5IXL - chain A; structure by X-ray diffraction, 1.55 A resolution.

# Chain A
Name: Endoribonuclease HigB
Organism: Proteus vulgaris
Notes: EC 3.1.-.-
UniProtKB: Q7A225 (HIGB_PROVU); numbering as in UniProt (aligned over 2-92)
Amino-acid sequence (118 residues; row label = number of the first residue in the row; numbering starts at 0):
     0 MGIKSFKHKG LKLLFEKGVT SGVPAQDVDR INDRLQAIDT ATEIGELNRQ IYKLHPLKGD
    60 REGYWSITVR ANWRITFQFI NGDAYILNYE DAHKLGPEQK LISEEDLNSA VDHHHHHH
Disordered / not traced: 0, 100-117
Differences from the reference sequence: initiating methionine (0); expression tag (1, 93-117); conflict A91 (Tyr in Q7A225)
What the authors report for this chain:
  - mutagenesis - N47A, R48A, K52A, K57A, R60A, N71A, N80A, Y84A, Y88A, E89A: unchanged growth
  - mutagenesis - H54A, R73A, D90A, H92A, H92F: increased growth
  - mutagenesis - H54A (52-fold), R73A (11-fold), D90A, H92A, H92DEL (190-fold): decreased catalytic activity
  - catalytic residues: H54, R73, D90, H92 (proposed by the authors, not directly observed)

# Overview
From the paper: catalytic residues H54, R73 and D90 among others; H54A, R73A and D90A, among others, increase
growth; 16 substitutions were tested in all.
Chain A is Endoribonuclease HigB (Proteus vulgaris); the structure, Structure of P. vulgaris HigB toxin Y91A
variant, was determined by X-ray diffraction together with 5IWH from the same study.
